Entry 8V3W (electron microscopy, 2.90 A resolution); this record covers chains H and x of the 63 polymer chains in the assembly.

Chain H (and x):
Protein: Hub-Hydrolase (CD1368)
From: Clostridioides difficile
Notes: chain x of this document is another copy of the same molecule, construct and numbering; everything in this record applies to it too
UniProt: A0A1X9K255 (A0A1X9K255_CLODI); residues 73-581 here correspond to UniProt positions 1-509 (UniProt number = residue number - 72)
Chain sequence (581 residues; each row starts with the number of its first residue):
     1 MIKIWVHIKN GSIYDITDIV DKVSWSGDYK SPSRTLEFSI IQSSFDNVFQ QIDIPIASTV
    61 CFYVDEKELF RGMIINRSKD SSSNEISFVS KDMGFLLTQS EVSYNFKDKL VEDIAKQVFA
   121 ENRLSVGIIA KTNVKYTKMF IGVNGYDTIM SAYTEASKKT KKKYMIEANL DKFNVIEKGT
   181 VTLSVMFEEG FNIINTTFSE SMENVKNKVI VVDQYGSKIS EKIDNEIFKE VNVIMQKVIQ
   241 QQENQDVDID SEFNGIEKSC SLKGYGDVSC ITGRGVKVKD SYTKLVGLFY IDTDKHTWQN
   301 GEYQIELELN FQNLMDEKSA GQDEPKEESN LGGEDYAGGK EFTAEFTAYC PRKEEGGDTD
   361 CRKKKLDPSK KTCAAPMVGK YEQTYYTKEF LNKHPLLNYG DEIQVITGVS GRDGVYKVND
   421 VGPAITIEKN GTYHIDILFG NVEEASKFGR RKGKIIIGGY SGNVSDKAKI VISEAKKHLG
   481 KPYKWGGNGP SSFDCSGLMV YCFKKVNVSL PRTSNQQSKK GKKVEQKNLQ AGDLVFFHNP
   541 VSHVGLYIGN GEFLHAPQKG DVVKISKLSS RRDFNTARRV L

How chain H and chain x interact:
Pairs across the interface (30; chain H residue first):
  Lys9(H) - Lys229(x)
  Lys9(H) - Asn232(x)
  Gln50(H) - Tyr282(x)  hydrogen bond
  Ile56(H) - Glu200(x)
  Ile56(H) - Met202(x)  hydrophobic
  Ala57(H) - Met202(x)  hydrophobic
  Ala57(H) - Glu230(x)
  Ala57(H) - Val231(x)  hydrophobic
  Met73(H) - Met202(x)  hydrophobic
  Met73(H) - Val233(x)  hydrophobic
  Ile74(H) - Met202(x)
  Ile75(H) - Ser201(x)
  Ile75(H) - Met202(x)  hydrogen bond (backbone-backbone)
  Asn76(H) - Glu200(x)
  Asn76(H) - Ser201(x)  hydrogen bond
  Asn76(H) - Glu203(x)  hydrogen bond
  Arg77(H) - Ser199(x)  hydrogen bond (backbone-side chain)
  Arg77(H) - Glu200(x)  salt bridge
  Ser78(H) - Thr197(x)
  Ser78(H) - Phe198(x)
  Lys79(H) - Thr197(x)
  Lys79(H) - Phe198(x)  hydrogen bond (backbone-backbone)
  Asp80(H) - Asn195(x)  hydrogen bond
  Asp80(H) - Thr196(x)
  Asp80(H) - Thr197(x)
  Ser81(H) - Asn195(x)
  Ser81(H) - Thr196(x)  hydrogen bond
  Ser82(H) - Asn195(x)  hydrogen bond (backbone-side chain)
  Leu96(H) - Val233(x)  hydrophobic
  Gln99(H) - Met235(x)
Also at the interface, not in a pair above, chain H (17 interface residues in all): Glu101
Also at the interface, not in a pair above, chain x (18 interface residues in all): Gln236, Ile256

Overview:
17 residues of chain H and 18 residues of chain x are in contact; the contacts include 9 hydrogen bonds and 1
salt bridge. Among the polar pairs are Arg77(H)-Glu200(x), Gln50(H)-Tyr282(x) and Asn76(H)-Ser201(x).
Chain H and chain x are both Hub-Hydrolase (CD1368) (Clostridioides difficile); the structure, CryoEM
Structure of Diffocin - precontracted - Baseplate - focused refinement on triplex region, was determined by
electron microscopy together with 8V3T, 8V3X, 8V3Z, 8V40, 8V41 and 8V43 from the same study.
